2DWT - chain A; structure by X-ray diffraction, 1.90 A resolution.

[Chain A]
Protein: Copper-containing nitrite reductase
Organism: Rhodobacter sphaeroides
Notes: EC 1.7.2.1
Reference sequence: Q53239 (NIR_RHOSH); numbering as in UniProt (aligned over 44-372)
Sequence (329 residues; numbered 44 to 372; the number before each row is that of its first residue):
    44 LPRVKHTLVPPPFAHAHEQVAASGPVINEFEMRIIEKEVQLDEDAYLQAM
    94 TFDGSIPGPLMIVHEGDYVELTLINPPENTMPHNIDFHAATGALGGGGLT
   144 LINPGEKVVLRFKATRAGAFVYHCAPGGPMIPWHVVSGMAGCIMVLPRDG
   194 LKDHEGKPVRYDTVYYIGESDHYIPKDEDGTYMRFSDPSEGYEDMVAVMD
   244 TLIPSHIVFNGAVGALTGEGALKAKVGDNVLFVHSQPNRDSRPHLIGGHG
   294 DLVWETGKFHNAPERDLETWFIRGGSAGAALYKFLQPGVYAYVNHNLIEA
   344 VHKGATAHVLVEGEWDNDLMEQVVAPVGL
UniProt features mapped onto this chain:
  - binding site (Cu cation): His126, His131, His166, Cys167, His177, Met182, His338
Bound ions: Cu ion site 1: His126, Cys167, His177, Met182; Cu ion site 2: His131, His166, His338 (together with nitrite ion)
Small-molecule neighbours:
  - nitrite ion (NO2), molecule 1: His60, Gln62, Tyr204, Asp205
  - nitrite ion (NO2), molecule 2: Asp129, His131, His166, His287, Ile289, Val336, His338, Leu340
What the authors report for this chain:
  - catalytic residues: Asp129, His287 (citing earlier work)
  - binding site for nitrite ion: Asp129 (citing earlier work)

[Overview]
Ligands of chain A: nitrite ion. His126, Cys167, His177 and Met182 form the Cu ion site 1. The Cu ion site 2
is built by His131, His166 and His338. Curated annotation (UniProt) lists 7 Cu cation-binding residues. The
paper reports catalytic residues Asp129 and His287; a binding site for nitrite ion at Asp129.
Chain A is Copper-containing nitrite reductase (Rhodobacter sphaeroides); the structure, Cu-containing nitrite
reductase at pH 6.0 with bound nitrite, was determined by X-ray diffraction together with 2DWS and 2DY2 from
the same study.
